PDB entry 6NZ7 | X-ray diffraction, 2.95 A resolution | chains H and L of the 4 polymer chains in the assembly

Chain H:
Name: 429 B01 FAB heavy chain
From: Homo sapiens
UniProt: A8K008 (A8K008_HUMAN); residues 115-228 here correspond to UniProt positions 132-245 (UniProt number = residue number + 17)
Chain sequence (228 residues; each row starts with the number of its first residue):
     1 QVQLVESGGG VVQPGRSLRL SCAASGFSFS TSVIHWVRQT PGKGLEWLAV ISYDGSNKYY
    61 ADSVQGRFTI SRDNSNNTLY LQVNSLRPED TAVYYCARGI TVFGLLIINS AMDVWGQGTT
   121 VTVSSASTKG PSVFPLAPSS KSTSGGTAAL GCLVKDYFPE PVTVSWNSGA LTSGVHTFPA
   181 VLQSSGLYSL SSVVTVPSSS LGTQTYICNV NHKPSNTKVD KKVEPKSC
Disordered / not traced: 141-145, 226-228
Cystine bridges: Cys-22/Cys-96, Cys-152/Cys-208
Covalent attachments: N-acetylglucosamine (NAG) linked to Asn-76
Residues lining bound ligands: N-acetylglucosamine (NAG; 2-acetamido-2-deoxy-beta-D-glucopyranose): Thr-101, Val-102, Phe-103, Gly-104

Chain L:
Name: 429 B01 FAB light chain
From: Homo sapiens
UniProt: Q8TCD0 (Q8TCD0_HUMAN); residues 105-214 here correspond to UniProt positions 130-239 (UniProt number = residue number + 25)
Chain sequence (214 residues; numbered 1 to 214; the number before each row is that of its first residue):
     1 DIQMTQSPSS LSASVGDRVT ITCRASQGIS YNLAWYQQKP GRVPNLLIHA ASRLQSGAPF
    61 RFSGSGSGTD FTLTISSLQP EDVATYYCQK YDSVPLTFGQ GTKVEIKRTV AAPSVFIFPP
   121 SDEQLKSGTA SVVCLLNNFY PREAKVQWKV DNALQSGNSQ ESVTEQDSKD STYSLSSTLT
   181 LSKADYEKHK VYACEVTHQG LSSPVTKSFN RGEC
Cystine bridges: Cys-23/Cys-88, Cys-134/Cys-194

Interface between chain H and chain L:
Residue-residue contacts (64; chain H residue first):
  His-35(H) / Leu-96(L)
  Gln-39(H) / Gln-38(L)  hydrogen bond
  Gln-39(H) / Tyr-87(L)
  Lys-43(H) / Tyr-87(L)  hydrogen bond (backbone-side chain)
  Gly-44(H) / Tyr-87(L)
  Leu-45(H) / Pro-44(L)  hydrophobic
  Leu-45(H) / Tyr-87(L)  hydrophobic
  Leu-45(H) / Phe-98(L)
  Trp-47(H) / Val-94(L)  hydrophobic
  Trp-47(H) / Pro-95(L)  hydrophobic
  Trp-47(H) / Leu-96(L)
  Trp-47(H) / Phe-98(L)  hydrophobic
  Tyr-59(H) / Val-94(L)  hydrophobic
  Asp-62(H) / Asp-1(L)
  Tyr-95(H) / Gln-38(L)
  Ile-100(H) / His-49(L)
  Phe-103(H) / Arg-53(L)
  Asn-109(H) / Tyr-91(L)  hydrogen bond (side chain-backbone)
  Asn-109(H) / Asp-92(L)  hydrogen bond (side chain-backbone)
  Asn-109(H) / Leu-96(L)
  Ser-110(H) / Tyr-91(L)
  Ala-111(H) / Ala-34(L)  hydrophobic
  Ala-111(H) / Tyr-36(L)
  Ala-111(H) / Leu-46(L)  hydrophobic
  Met-112(H) / Tyr-36(L)  hydrogen bond (backbone-side chain)
  Met-112(H) / Leu-46(L)
  Met-112(H) / Gln-89(L)
  Asp-113(H) / Gln-55(L)  hydrogen bond
  Trp-115(H) / Tyr-36(L)  hydrophobic
  Trp-115(H) / Val-43(L)  hydrophobic
  Trp-115(H) / Pro-44(L)  hydrogen bond (side chain-backbone)
  Gly-116(H) / Val-43(L)
  Gln-117(H) / Val-43(L)
  Phe-134(H) / Ser-121(L)
  Phe-134(H) / Gln-124(L)
  Pro-135(H) / Ser-121(L)
  Leu-136(H) / Phe-118(L)  hydrophobic
  Pro-138(H) / Phe-118(L)  hydrophobic
  Thr-147(H) / Phe-116(L)
  Ala-149(H) / Phe-118(L)
  Leu-153(H) / Ser-131(L)
  Lys-155(H) / Thr-129(L)
  Lys-155(H) / Ser-131(L)  hydrogen bond
  Lys-155(H) / Thr-180(L)  hydrogen bond
  Gly-174(H) / Lys-169(L)
  His-176(H) / Asn-137(L)
  His-176(H) / Asn-138(L)  hydrogen bond
  His-176(H) / Ser-174(L)
  Thr-177(H) / Thr-164(L)
  Phe-178(H) / Leu-135(L)  hydrophobic
  Phe-178(H) / Ser-162(L)
  Phe-178(H) / Thr-164(L)
  Phe-178(H) / Ser-174(L)
  Phe-178(H) / Leu-175(L)
  Phe-178(H) / Ser-176(L)
  Pro-179(H) / Ser-162(L)  hydrogen bond (backbone-side chain)
  Pro-179(H) / Val-163(L)
  Pro-179(H) / Thr-164(L)
  Val-181(H) / Gln-160(L)
  Leu-182(H) / Gln-160(L)  hydrogen bond (backbone-side chain)
  Gln-183(H) / Gln-160(L)
  Val-193(H) / Leu-135(L)  hydrophobic
  Thr-195(H) / Asn-137(L)
  Lys-221(H) / Glu-123(L)  salt bridge
Also at the interface, not in a pair above, chain H (46 interface residues in all): Val-37, Val-50, Tyr-60, Ala-61, Val-133, Ser-139, Leu-150, Ser-191
Also at the interface, not in a pair above, chain L (43 interface residues in all): Ser-93, Gln-100, Val-133, Asp-167, Thr-178, Cys-214

In short:
The interface between chain H and chain L involves 46 residues on one side and 43 on the other; the contacts
include 12 hydrogen bonds and 1 salt bridge. Polar pairs include Lys-221(H)/Glu-123(L), Gln-39(H)/Gln-38(L)
and Lys-43(H)/Tyr-87(L). Chain H binds N-acetylglucosamine. Covalently linked N-acetylglucosamine: at
Asn-76(H).
Chain H is 429 B01 FAB heavy chain and chain L is 429 B01 FAB light chain, both from Homo sapiens; the
structure, Crystal structure of broadly neutralizing Influenza A antibody 429 B01 in complex with
Hemagglutinin Hong Kong ..., was determined by X-ray diffraction.
